PDB entry 4J2B | X-ray diffraction, 2.04 A resolution | chains A and T of the 3 polymer chains in the assembly

# Chain A
Name: DNA polymerase
Organism: Enterobacteria phage RB69
Notes: EC 2.7.7.7; fragment: RB69 DNA polymerase
Reference sequence: Q38087 (DPOL_BPR69); residues 1-901 here = UniProt positions 1-901
Chain sequence (901 residues; row label = number of the first residue in the row):
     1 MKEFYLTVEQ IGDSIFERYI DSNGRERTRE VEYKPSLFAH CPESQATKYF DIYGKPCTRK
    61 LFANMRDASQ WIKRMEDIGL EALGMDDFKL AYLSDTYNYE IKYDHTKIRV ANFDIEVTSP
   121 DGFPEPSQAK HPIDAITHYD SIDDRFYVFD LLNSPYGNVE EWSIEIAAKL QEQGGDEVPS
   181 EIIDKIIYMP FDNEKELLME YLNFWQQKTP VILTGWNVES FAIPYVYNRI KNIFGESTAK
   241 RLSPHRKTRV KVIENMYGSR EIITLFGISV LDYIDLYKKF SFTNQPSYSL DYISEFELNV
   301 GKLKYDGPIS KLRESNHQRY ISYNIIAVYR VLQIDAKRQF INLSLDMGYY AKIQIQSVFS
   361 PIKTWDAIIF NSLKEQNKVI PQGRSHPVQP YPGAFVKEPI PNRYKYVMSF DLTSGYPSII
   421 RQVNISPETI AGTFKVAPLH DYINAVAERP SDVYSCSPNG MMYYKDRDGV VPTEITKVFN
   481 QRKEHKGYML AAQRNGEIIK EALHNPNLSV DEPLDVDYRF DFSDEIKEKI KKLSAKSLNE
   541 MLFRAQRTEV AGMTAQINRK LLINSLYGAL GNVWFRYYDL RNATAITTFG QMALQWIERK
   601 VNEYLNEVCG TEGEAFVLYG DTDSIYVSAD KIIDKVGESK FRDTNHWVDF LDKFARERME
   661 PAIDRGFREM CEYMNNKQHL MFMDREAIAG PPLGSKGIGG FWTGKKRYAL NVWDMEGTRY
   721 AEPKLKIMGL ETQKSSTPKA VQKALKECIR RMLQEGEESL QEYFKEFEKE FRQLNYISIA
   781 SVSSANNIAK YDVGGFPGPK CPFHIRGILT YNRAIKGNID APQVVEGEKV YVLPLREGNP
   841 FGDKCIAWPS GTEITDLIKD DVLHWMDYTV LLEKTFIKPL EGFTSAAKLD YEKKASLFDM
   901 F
Construct notes: engineered mutation Ala222 (Asp in Q38087), Ala327 (Asp in Q38087), Gly415 (Leu in Q38087)
Swiss-Prot annotation at these positions:
  - region: Thr248 to Thr264 (Beta hairpin), Lys705 to Tyr708 (Binding of DNA in B-conformation), Leu897 to Phe901 (Interaction with the polymerase clamp)
  - binding site (Mg(2+)): Asp114, Glu116, Asp411, Leu412, Asp623
  - binding site (substrate): Ser414, Tyr416, Arg482, Lys560
  - site: Asp621 (Optimization of metal coordination by the polymerase active site), Lys706 (Optimization of metal coordination by the polymerase active site), Asp714 (Essential for viral replication)
Ion coordination: Ca2+ site 1 near Glu116 (its only coordinating residue here); Ca2+ site 2: Asp411, Leu412, Asp623 (together with ATP); Ca2+ site 3: Asn505, Asn507, Lys531; Ca2+ site 4: Asp623 (together with ATP); Ca2+ site 5: Leu857, Asp860, Asp861
Residues lining bound ligands: ATP (adenosine-5'-triphosphate): Asp411, Leu412, Thr413, Ser414, Gly415, Tyr416, Pro417, Arg482, Lys486, Lys560, Leu561, Asn564, Tyr567, Thr622, Asp623
From the paper describing this entry:
  - mutagenesis - L415G (5- to 25-fold): decreased catalytic activity on correct dNMP
  - mutagenesis - L415G: increased binding to dTTP
  - mutagenesis - L415G (210-fold): increased catalytic activity on dTMP/dC
  - mutagenesis - L415G: increased catalytic activity on dAMP/dA
  - mutagenesis - L415G: increased catalytic activity on extension past T/C pair
  - binding site for the 18-nt DNA strand (chain T): Phe359
  - conformationally variable residues (side-chain flip): Leu412, Asp623
  - binding site for ATP: Leu412, Tyr416

# Chain T
Molecule: 18-nt DNA strand
Sequence (18 nucleotides; each row starts with the number of its first residue):
     1 TCGTATAAGC AGTCCGCG

# Chain A / chain T interface
Pairs across the interface (50):
  Glu219(A) with DC2(T), hydrogen bond to the base
  Lys251(A) with DC2(T), base contact
  Ile253(A) with DC2(T), phosphate contact
  Glu254(A) with DC2(T), sugar contact
  Asn255(A) with DT1(T), phosphate contact; DC2(T), phosphate contact
  Arg260(A) with DC2(T), salt bridge to the phosphate
  Ile262(A) with DC2(T), base contact
  Asp275(A) with DG3(T), base contact
  Phe359(A) with DG3(T), base contact
  Ser360(A) with DG3(T), phosphate contact; DT4(T), hydrogen bond to the phosphate
  Pro361(A) with DG3(T), phosphate contact; DT4(T), phosphate contact
  Ile362(A) with DT4(T), hydrogen bond to the phosphate
  Tyr391(A) with DA5(T), phosphate contact; DT6(T), sugar contact
  Pro392(A) with DT6(T), phosphate contact; DA7(T), phosphate contact
  Gly393(A) with DT6(T), hydrogen bond to the phosphate; DA7(T), hydrogen bond to the phosphate
  Ala394(A) with DA7(T), sugar contact
  Val396(A) with DA7(T), phosphate contact; DA8(T), phosphate contact
  Leu561(A) with DT4(T), base contact
  Asn564(A) with DT4(T), base contact
  Ser565(A) with DT4(T), hydrogen bond to the base
  Gly568(A) with DT4(T), base contact; DA5(T), sugar contact
  Gly571(A) with DA5(T), sugar contact
  Asn572(A) with DT4(T), hydrogen bond to the phosphate; DA5(T), hydrogen bond to the phosphate
  Lys705(A) with DA8(T), salt bridge to the phosphate; DG9(T), sugar contact
  Lys706(A) with DA7(T), base contact; DA8(T), sugar contact
  Arg707(A) with DG9(T), phosphate contact; DC10(T), salt bridge to the phosphate
  Glu731(A) with DC10(T), sugar contact
  Lys734(A) with DG9(T), base contact
  Ser784(A) with DT1(T), hydrogen bond to the base
  Asn786(A) with DT1(T), hydrogen bond to the base
  Pro799(A) with DC14(T), phosphate contact
  Lys800(A) with DT13(T), phosphate contact; DC14(T), hydrogen bond to the phosphate
  Cys801(A) with DT13(T), sugar contact
  Phe803(A) with DG12(T), sugar contact
  Gly827(A) with DT1(T), base contact
  Lys844(A) with DT13(T), salt bridge to the phosphate
  Lys874(A) with DG12(T), salt bridge to the phosphate
Interface residues without a listed pair, chain A (44 interface residues in all): Lys279, Lys363, Pro390, Glu398, Tyr567, Ala569, Lys878
Interface residues without a listed pair, chain T (14 interface residues in all): DA11

# Summary
44 residues of chain A and 14 residues of chain T are in contact; the contacts include 11 hydrogen bonds and 5
salt bridges. Polar contacts include Glu219(A)-DC2(T), Ser565(A)-DT4(T) and Ser784(A)-DT1(T). From the paper:
a binding site for ATP at Leu412(A) and Tyr416(A); L415G of chain A reduces catalytic activity on correct
dNMP.
Chain A is DNA polymerase (Enterobacteria phage RB69) and chain T is an 18-nt DNA strand; the structure, RB69
DNA Polymerase L415G Ternary Complex, was determined by X-ray diffraction (same publication as 4J2A and 4J2E).
